Entry 3ZU7 (X-ray diffraction, 1.97 A resolution); this record covers chains A and B.

# Chain A
Name: Mitogen-activated protein kinase 1
Organism: Rattus norvegicus
Notes: EC 2.7.11.24
UniProtKB: P63086 (MK01_RAT); numbering as in UniProt (aligned over 3-358)
Amino-acid sequence (365 residues; numbered -6 to 358; the number before each row is that of its first residue; numbers below 1 keep their minus sign (Ala-6 is residue -6)):
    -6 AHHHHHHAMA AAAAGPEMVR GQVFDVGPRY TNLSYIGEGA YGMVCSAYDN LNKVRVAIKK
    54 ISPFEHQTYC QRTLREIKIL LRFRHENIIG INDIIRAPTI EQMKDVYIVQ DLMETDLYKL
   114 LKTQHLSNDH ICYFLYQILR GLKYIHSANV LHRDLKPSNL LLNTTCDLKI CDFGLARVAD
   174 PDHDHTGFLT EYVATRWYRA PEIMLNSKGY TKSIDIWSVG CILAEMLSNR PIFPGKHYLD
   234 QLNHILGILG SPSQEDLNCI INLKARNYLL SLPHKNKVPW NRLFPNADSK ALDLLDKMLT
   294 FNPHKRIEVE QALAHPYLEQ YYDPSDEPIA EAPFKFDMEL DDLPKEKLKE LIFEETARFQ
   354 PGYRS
Not modelled in the structure: -6 to 9, 354-358
Sequence notes: expression tag (-6 to 2)
Swiss-Prot annotation at these positions:
  - motif: Thr183 to Tyr185 (TXY)
  - active site: Asp147 (Proton acceptor)
  - binding site (ATP): Ile29 to Val37, Lys52
  - modified residue: Ser27 (Phosphoserine), Thr183 (Phosphothreonine), Tyr185 (Phosphotyrosine), Thr188 (Phosphothreonine), Ser244 (Phosphoserine), Ser246 (Phosphoserine), Ser282 (Phosphoserine)
  - mutagenesis: Gln117 (Q117A: Reduced affinity for DCC. Strongly reduced affinity for DCC; when associated with A-123), His123 (H123A: Reduced affinity for DCC. Strongly reduced affinity for DCC; when associated with A-117), Leu155 (L155A: Reduced affinity for DCC)
What the authors report for this chain:
  - conformationally variable residues (loop rearrangement, side-chain flip): Asp175 to Thr179, Arg189
  - contacts within the chain: Tyr185-Arg189

# Chain B
Name: Designed ankyrin repeat protein
Organism: Synthetic construct
Amino-acid sequence (169 residues; row label = number of the first residue in the row):
     1 MRGSHHHHHH GSDLGKKLLE AARAGQDDEV RILMANGADV NAHDDQGSTP LHLAAWIGHP
    61 EIVEVLLKHG ADVNARDTDG WTPLHLAADN GHLEIVEVLL KYGADVNAQD AYGLTPLHLA
   121 ADRGHLEIVE VLLKHGADVN AQDKFGKTAF DISIDNGNED LAEILQKLN
Not modelled in the structure: 1-12, 167-169

# Interface between chain A and chain B
Residue-residue contacts (36; chain A residue first):
  Phe181(A) - Asp155(B)
  Phe181(A) - Asn156(B)
  Phe181(A) - Gly157(B)
  Thr183(A) - Asn156(B)
  Tyr185(A) - Asp122(B)
  Tyr185(A) - Arg123(B)  hydrogen bond (backbone-side chain)
  Tyr185(A) - Asn156(B)  hydrogen bond (side chain-backbone)
  Tyr185(A) - Gly157(B)
  Tyr185(A) - Asn158(B)
  Val186(A) - Arg123(B)
  Val186(A) - His125(B)
  Ala187(A) - Arg123(B)  hydrogen bond (backbone-side chain)
  Arg189(A) - Asp122(B)  salt bridge
  Arg189(A) - Arg123(B)
  Asn199(A) - Lys147(B)
  Asn199(A) - Asp155(B)
  Lys229(A) - Gln46(B)
  Lys229(A) - Asp79(B)  salt bridge
  Lys229(A) - Trp81(B)
  His230(A) - Trp81(B)
  His230(A) - Asp110(B)  salt bridge
  His230(A) - Tyr112(B)
  His230(A) - Leu114(B)
  Tyr231(A) - Asp143(B)  hydrogen bond
  Tyr231(A) - Phe145(B)
  Tyr231(A) - Lys147(B)
  Leu232(A) - Tyr112(B)  hydrophobic
  Leu232(A) - Leu114(B)  hydrophobic
  Leu232(A) - Lys144(B)
  Leu232(A) - Phe145(B)
  Asp233(A) - Tyr112(B)  hydrogen bond
  Asn236(A) - Tyr112(B)  hydrogen bond
  Lys257(A) - Phe145(B)
  Tyr261(A) - Lys144(B)  hydrogen bond
  Tyr261(A) - Phe145(B)  hydrophobic
  Leu265(A) - Lys144(B)
Also at the interface, not in a pair above, chain A (18 interface residues in all): His59, Ala258
Also at the interface, not in a pair above, chain B (23 interface residues in all): Asp77, Asp89, Leu119, Gly124, Ile154, Asp160
Interface features reported in the paper:
  - interface residues, chain A: Phe181(A), Thr183(A), Tyr185(A), Val186(A), Ala187(A), Arg189(A), Tyr231(A), Lys257(A)

# In short
Chain A and chain B form an interface of 18 and 23 residues respectively; the contacts include 7 hydrogen
bonds and 3 salt bridges. Polar pairs include Arg189(A)-Asp122(B), Lys229(A)-Asp79(B) and His230(A)-Asp110(B).
The paper reports interface residues Phe181(A), Thr183(A) and Tyr185(A) among others; conformational
variability at Asp175(A) and Arg189(A).
Chain A is Mitogen-activated protein kinase 1 (Rattus norvegicus) and chain B is Designed ankyrin repeat
protein (Synthetic construct); the structure, Crystal structure of a designed selected Ankyrin Repeat protein
in complex with the MAP kinase ERK2, was determined by X-ray diffraction (same publication as 3ZUV).
